8E66 - chains B and A of the 3 polymer chains in the assembly; structure by X-ray diffraction, 2.35 A resolution.

== Chain B ==
Molecule: GGAA-containing 15 bp DNA
Sequence (15 nucleotides; each row starts with the number of its first residue):
     1 AAAGCCGGAA GTGAG

== Chain A ==
Name: Transcription factor ETV6
Source organism: Mus musculus
UniProtKB: E9Q8J8 (E9Q8J8_MOUSE); residues 329-425 here correspond to UniProt positions 240-336 (UniProt number = residue number - 89)
Sequence (100 residues; each row starts with the number of its first residue):
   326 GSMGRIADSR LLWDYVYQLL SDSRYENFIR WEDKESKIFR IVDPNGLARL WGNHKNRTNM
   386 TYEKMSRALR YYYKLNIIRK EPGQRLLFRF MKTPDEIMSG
Unresolved in the structure: 326-332, 425
Construct notes: expression tag (326-328); conflict Ser334 (Cys245 in E9Q8J8); engineered mutation Tyr396 (His307 in E9Q8J8)

== Chain B / chain A interface ==
Pairs across the interface (16):
  DG4(B) with Arg410(A), phosphate contact
  DC5(B) with Tyr387(A), phosphate contact; Arg410(A), salt bridge to the phosphate; Leu411(A), phosphate contact
  DC6(B) with Arg395(A), base contact; Tyr398(A), hydrogen bond to the phosphate; Lys405(A), phosphate contact
  DG7(B) with Arg392(A), hydrogen bond to the base; Arg395(A), hydrogen bond to the base; Tyr398(A), phosphate contact
  DG8(B) with Arg392(A), hydrogen bond to the base; Lys399(A), salt bridge to the phosphate
  DA9(B) with Arg392(A), base contact
  DG13(B) with Arg382(A), sugar contact
  DA14(B) with Arg335(A), sugar contact
  DG15(B) with Arg335(A), salt bridge to the phosphate

== Summary ==
Chain B and chain A form an interface of 9 and 10 residues respectively; the contacts include 4 hydrogen bonds
and 3 salt bridges. Polar pairs include DG7(B)-Arg392(A), DG7(B)-Arg395(A) and DG8(B)-Arg392(A).
Chain B is GGAA-containing 15 bp DNA and chain A is Transcription factor ETV6 (Mus musculus); the structure,
ETV6 H396Y variant bound to DNA containing the sequence GGAA, was determined by X-ray diffraction.
